Entry 3C5G (X-ray diffraction, 2.20 A resolution); this record covers chains A and P of the 4 polymer chains in the assembly.

== Chain A ==
Name: DNA polymerase lambda
Organism: Homo sapiens
Notes: EC 2.7.7.7, 4.2.99.-; fragment: DNA binding region
UniProtKB: Q9UGP5 (DPOLL_HUMAN); residue numbers follow UniProt; this construct covers 242-575
Chain sequence (335 residues; each row starts with the number of its first residue):
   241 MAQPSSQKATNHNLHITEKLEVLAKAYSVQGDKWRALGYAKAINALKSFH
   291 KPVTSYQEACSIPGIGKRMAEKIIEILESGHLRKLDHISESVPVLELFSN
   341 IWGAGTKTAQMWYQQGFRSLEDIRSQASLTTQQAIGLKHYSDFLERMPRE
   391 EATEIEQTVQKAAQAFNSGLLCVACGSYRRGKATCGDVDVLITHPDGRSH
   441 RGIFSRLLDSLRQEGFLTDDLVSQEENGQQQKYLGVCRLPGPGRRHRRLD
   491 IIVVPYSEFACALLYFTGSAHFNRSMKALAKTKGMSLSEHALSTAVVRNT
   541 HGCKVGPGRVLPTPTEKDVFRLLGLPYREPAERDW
Unresolved in the structure: 241-248, 538-540
Construct notes: expression tag (241); engineered mutation Lys517 (Arg in Q9UGP5)
Bound ions: Na+ site 1: Cys300, Ile302, Ile305 (shared with 1 residue of chain D); Na+ site 2: Ser339, Ile341, Ala344 (shared with DA5(P) of chain P); Mg2+: Asp427, Asp429 (together with 2',3'-dideoxy-thymidine-5'-triphosphate); Na+ site 3: Asp427, Asp429, Asp490 (together with 2',3'-dideoxy-thymidine-5'-triphosphate)
Residues lining bound ligands: 2',3'-dideoxy-thymidine-5'-triphosphate (D3T): Arg386, Gly416, Ser417, Arg420, Cys425, Gly426, Asp427, Asp429, Tyr505, Phe506, Thr507, Gly508, Ser509, Ala510, Asn513
What the authors report for this chain:
  - binding site for the 11-nt DNA strand: Lys517
  - conformationally variable residues (side-chain flip): Tyr505, Phe506

== Chain P ==
Molecule: 6-nt DNA strand
Sequence (6 nucleotides; numbered 1 to 6; the number before each row is that of its first residue):
     1 CAGTAX
Modified residues: 2DT (3'-deoxythymidine-5'-monophosphate) at position 6
Bound ions: Na+ site 1 near DT4 (its only coordinating residue here); Na+ site 2: DA5 (shared with Ser339(A), Ile341(A), Ala344(A) of chain A)

== How chain A and chain P interact ==
Pairs across the interface - 16 pairs, chain A then chain P:
  Ile341(A) with DA5(P), phosphate contact
  Trp342(A) with DA5(P), hydrogen bond to the phosphate; 2DT_6(P), hydrogen bond to the phosphate
  Gly343(A) with DT4(P), phosphate contact; DA5(P), hydrogen bond to the phosphate
  Ala344(A) with DT4(P), hydrogen bond to the phosphate; DA5(P), hydrogen bond to the phosphate
  Gly345(A) with DT4(P), hydrogen bond to the phosphate
  Thr346(A) with DT4(P), phosphate contact
  Lys347(A) with DG3(P), phosphate contact; DT4(P), hydrogen bond to the phosphate
  Thr348(A) with DG3(P), phosphate contact; DT4(P), hydrogen bond to the phosphate
  Arg488(A) with 2DT_6(P), salt bridge to the phosphate
  Asp490(A) with 2DT_6(P), sugar contact
  Tyr505(A) with 2DT_6(P), base contact
Interface residues without a listed pair, chain A (13 interface residues in all): Lys472, Leu474

== In short ==
The interface between chain A and chain P involves 13 residues on one side and 4 on the other, with 8 hydrogen
bonds and 1 salt bridge. Polar pairs include Trp342(A)-DA5(P), Trp342(A)-2DT_6(P) and Gly343(A)-DA5(P). From
the paper: a binding site for the 11-nt DNA strand at Lys517(A); conformational variability at Tyr505(A) and
Phe506(A).
Here chain A is DNA polymerase lambda (Homo sapiens) and chain P is a 6-nt DNA strand. Entry 3C5G (Structure
of a ternary complex of the R517K Pol lambda mutant) was determined by X-ray diffraction together with 3C5F
from the same study.
